PDB entry 6RE5 | electron microscopy, 3.20 A resolution | chains Q and S of the 31 polymer chains in the assembly

[Chain Q]
Protein: epsilon: Polytomella F-ATP synthase epsilon subunit
From: Polytomella sp. Pringsheim 198.80
Chain sequence (74 residues; row label = number of the first residue in the row):
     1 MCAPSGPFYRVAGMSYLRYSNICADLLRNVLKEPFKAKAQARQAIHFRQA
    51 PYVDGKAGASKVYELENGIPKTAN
Unresolved in the structure: 1-2

[Chain S]
Protein: ATP synthase gamma chain, mitochondrial
From: Polytomella sp. Pringsheim 198.80
UniProt: Q4LDE7 (Q4LDE7_9CHLO); numbering as in UniProt (aligned over 1-317)
Chain sequence (317 residues; numbered 1 to 317; the number before each row is that of its first residue):
     1 MALRKAVLSLGLSQGVAAEAVLGSGMFNAVQHESVRYASNQAVKQRIRAI
    51 KNIGKITKAMKMVAASKMKNAQIAVEQSRGLVDPFVRLFGDFPAVNSNKS
   101 VVVAVTSDKGLCGGLNSNITKYTRATLATTESEGKDVVVVSIGDKGRSQL
   151 TRIESQRYQLAIADTYKVRVTFGQASLIVEELIKHNPQSYQILFNKFRSA
   201 ISFKPTVATILSPDLLEKQLEDVTGNSLDAYDIEASHERSDVLRDLTEFH
   251 LGVTLYNAMLENNCSEHASRMSAMENSTKSAGEMLGKLTLDYNRKRQATI
   301 TTELIEIIAGASALMDE
Unresolved in the structure: 1-38, 316-317

[Chain Q / chain S interface]
Contacting residue pairs (59; chain Q residue first):
  S5(Q) with D241(S)
  G6(Q) with H237(S), hydrogen bond (backbone-side chain); D241(S)
  P7(Q) with H237(S); D241(S)
  Y9(Q) with D245(S), hydrogen bond
  R10(Q) with R244(S); D245(S), salt bridge; E248(S), salt bridge
  S15(Q) with E180(S), hydrogen bond; E248(S)
  Y16(Q) with D245(S); E248(S), hydrogen bond (backbone-side chain)
  L17(Q) with S176(S); V179(S), hydrophobic; E248(S); F249(S), hydrophobic
  R18(Q) with L177(S); E180(S), salt bridge
  N21(Q) with F172(S); G173(S); S176(S), hydrogen bond
  A41(Q) with R169(S), hydrogen bond (backbone-side chain); T171(S)
  R42(Q) with T171(S)
  A44(Q) with T171(S), hydrogen bond (backbone-side chain)
  I45(Q) with G173(S); Q174(S); L177(S), hydrophobic
  H46(Q) with D164(S); T165(S); V168(S); Q174(S), hydrogen bond (backbone-side chain)
  F47(Q) with I162(S), hydrophobic; A163(S); D164(S); Q174(S); L177(S), hydrophobic; I178(S), hydrophobic
  R48(Q) with D144(S), salt bridge; A161(S); I162(S); A163(S), hydrogen bond (backbone-backbone); D164(S), salt bridge
  Q49(Q) with L160(S); A161(S); E181(S), hydrogen bond
  A50(Q) with L160(S); A161(S), hydrogen bond (backbone-backbone)
  P51(Q) with Q159(S); L160(S)
  Y52(Q) with R147(S); Y158(S); Q159(S), hydrogen bond (backbone-backbone); A161(S), hydrophobic
  D54(Q) with S155(S)
  G55(Q) with T151(S); S155(S)
  I69(Q) with E180(S)
Other interface residues (no listed pair), chain Q (27 interface residues in all): Q43, Y63, P70
Other interface residues (no listed pair), chain S (31 interface residues in all): G252

[Overview]
The interface between chain Q and chain S involves 27 residues on one side and 31 on the other; the contacts
include 12 hydrogen bonds and 5 salt bridges. Among the polar pairs are R10(Q)-D245(S), R10(Q)-E248(S) and
R18(Q)-E180(S).
Here chain Q is epsilon: Polytomella F-ATP synthase epsilon subunit and chain S is ATP synthase gamma chain,
mitochondrial, both from Polytomella sp. Pringsheim 198.80. Entry 6RE5 (Cryo-EM structure of Polytomella F-ATP
synthase, Rotary substate 2C, composite map) was determined by electron microscopy, deposited together with
6RD4, 6RD5, 6RD6, 6RD7, 6RD8, 6RD9 and 46 further entries.
